PDB entry 7QOO | electron microscopy, 4.60 A resolution (low resolution: residue-level contacts below are approximate; hydrogen-bond / salt-bridge calls are withheld) | chains L and N of the 15 polymer chains in the assembly

== Chain L ==
Name: Centromere protein L
From: Homo sapiens
UniProt: Q8N0S6 (CENPL_HUMAN); residues 1-344 here = UniProt positions 1-344
Sequence (344 residues; each row starts with the number of its first residue):
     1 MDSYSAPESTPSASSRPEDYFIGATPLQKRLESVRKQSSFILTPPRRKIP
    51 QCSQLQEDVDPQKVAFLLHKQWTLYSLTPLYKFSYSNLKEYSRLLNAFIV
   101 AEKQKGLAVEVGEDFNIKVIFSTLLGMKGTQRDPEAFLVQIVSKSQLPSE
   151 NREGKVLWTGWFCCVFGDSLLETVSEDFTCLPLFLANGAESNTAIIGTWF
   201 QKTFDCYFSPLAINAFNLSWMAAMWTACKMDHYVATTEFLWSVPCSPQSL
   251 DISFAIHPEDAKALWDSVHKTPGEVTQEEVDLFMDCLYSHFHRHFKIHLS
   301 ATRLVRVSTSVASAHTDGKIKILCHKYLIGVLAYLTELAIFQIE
Not modelled in the structure: 1-26, 107-113, 148-152
Swiss-Prot annotation at these positions:
  - modified residue: S39 (Phosphoserine), T43 (Phosphothreonine), S53 (Phosphoserine)

== Chain N ==
Name: Centromere protein N
From: Homo sapiens
UniProt: Q96H22 (CENPN_HUMAN); residue numbers follow UniProt; this construct covers 1-339
Sequence (339 residues; row label = number of the first residue in the row):
     1 MDETVAEFIKRTILKIPMNELTTILKAWDFLSENQLQTVNFRQRKESVVQ
    51 HLIHLCEEKRASISDAALLDIIYMQFHQHQKVWEVFQMSKGPGEDVDLFD
   101 MKQFKNSFKKILQRALKNVTVSFRETEENAVWIRIAWGTQYTKPNQYKPT
   151 YVVYYSQTPYAFTSSSMLRRNTPLLGQALTIASKHHQIVKMDLRSRYLDS
   201 LKAIVFKQYNQTFETHNSTTPLQERSLGLDINMDSRIIHENIVEKERVQR
   251 ITQETFGDYPQPQLEFAQYKLETKFKSGLNGSILAEREEPLRCLIKFSSP
   301 HLLEALKSLAPAGIADAPLSPLLTCIPNKRMNYFKIRDK
Not modelled in the structure: 215-233
Swiss-Prot annotation at these positions:
  - modified residue (Phosphoserine): S226, S235, S282
  - mutagenesis: R11 (R11A: Decreases the binding to centromeres), R196 (R196A: Decreases the binding to centromeres)

== Chain L / chain N interface ==
Pairs across the interface - 51 pairs, chain L then chain N:
  C245(L) - A312(N)
  Q248(L) - H301(N)
  Q248(L) - A305(N)
  S249(L) - S299(N)
  L250(L) - S299(N)
  L250(L) - A305(N)
  D251(L) - S298(N)
  D251(L) - S299(N)
  I252(L) - K296(N)
  I252(L) - F297(N)
  S253(L) - I295(N)
  S253(L) - K296(N)
  F254(L) - I295(N)
  A255(L) - C293(N)
  A255(L) - L294(N)
  I256(L) - C293(N)
  H257(L) - R292(N)
  D260(L) - R287(N)
  D260(L) - P290(N)
  D260(L) - L291(N)
  D260(L) - R292(N)
  A263(L) - L284(N)
  A263(L) - R287(N)
  L264(L) - L284(N)
  S267(L) - I283(N)
  V268(L) - I283(N)
  K270(L) - S282(N)
  C286(L) - F275(N)
  H290(L) - T273(N)
  H290(L) - K274(N)
  H290(L) - F275(N)
  H292(L) - D316(N)
  R293(L) - K276(N)
  R293(L) - D338(N)
  R293(L) - K339(N)
  H294(L) - L271(N)
  H294(L) - T273(N)
  H294(L) - S320(N)
  H294(L) - D338(N)
  F295(L) - Y269(N)
  F295(L) - I295(N)
  F295(L) - S320(N)
  F295(L) - L322(N)
  K296(L) - A315(N)
  K296(L) - D316(N)
  K296(L) - P318(N)
  I297(L) - L309(N)
  I297(L) - L323(N)
  H298(L) - I314(N)
  H298(L) - D316(N)
  A301(L) - I314(N)
Other interface residues (no listed pair), chain L (30 interface residues in all): V243, D285, F291
Other interface residues (no listed pair), chain N (38 interface residues in all): L279, P300, L306, L319, I336

== Overview ==
The interface between chain L and chain N involves 30 residues on one side and 38 on the other. From UniProt:
2 mutagenesis sites on chain N.
Here chain L is Centromere protein L and chain N is Centromere protein N, both from Homo sapiens. Entry 7QOO
(Structure of the human inner kinetochore CCAN complex) was determined by electron microscopy.
